Entry 6UJ8 (X-ray diffraction, 2.25 A resolution); this record covers chains A and C of the 3 polymer chains in the assembly.

== Chain A ==
Name: HLA class I histocompatibility antigen, B-7 alpha chain
Organism: Homo sapiens
UniProtKB: P01889 (1B07_HUMAN); residues 1-280 here correspond to UniProt positions 25-304 (UniProt number = residue number + 24)
Chain sequence (298 residues; row label = number of the first residue in the row; numbering starts at 0):
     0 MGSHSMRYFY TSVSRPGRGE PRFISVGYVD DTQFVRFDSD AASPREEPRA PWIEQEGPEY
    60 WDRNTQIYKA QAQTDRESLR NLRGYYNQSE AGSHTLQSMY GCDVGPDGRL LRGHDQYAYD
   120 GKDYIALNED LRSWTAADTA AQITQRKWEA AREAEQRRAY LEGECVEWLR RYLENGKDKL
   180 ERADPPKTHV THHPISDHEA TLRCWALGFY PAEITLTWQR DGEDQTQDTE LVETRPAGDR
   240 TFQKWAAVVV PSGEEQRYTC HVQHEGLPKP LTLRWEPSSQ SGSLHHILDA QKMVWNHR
Unresolved in the structure: 0-1, 277-297
Disulfide bonds: Cys101-Cys164, Cys203-Cys259
Sequence notes: initiating methionine (0); expression tag (281-297)
Swiss-Prot annotation at these positions:
  - region: Glu275 to Ser280 (Connecting peptide)
  - motif: Ser77 to Gly83 (Bw6 motif)
  - binding site (a peptide antigen): Asn63, Tyr84, Thr143, Lys146, Glu152, Tyr159, Tyr171
  - glycosylation: Asn86 (N-linked (GlcNAc...) asparagine)
What the authors report for this chain:
  - specificity-determining residues: Asn63 (proposed by the authors, not directly observed)

== Chain C ==
Name: Isocitrate dehydrogenase [NADP], mitochondrial
Notes: EC 1.1.1.42
UniProtKB: P48735 (IDHP_HUMAN); residues 1-10 here correspond to UniProt positions 134-143 (UniProt number = residue number + 133)
Chain sequence (10 residues; each row starts with the number of its first residue):
     1 SPNGTIRNIL
Swiss-Prot annotation at these positions:
  - binding site (D-threo-isocitrate): Ser1 to Arg7

== Interface between chain A and chain C ==
Contacting residue pairs (48; chain A residue first):
  Met5(A) with Ser1(C)
  Tyr7(A) with Ser1(C), hydrogen bond (side chain-backbone); Pro2(C)
  Tyr9(A) with Pro2(C)
  Tyr59(A) with Ser1(C)
  Arg62(A) with Gly4(C)
  Asn63(A) with Ser1(C), hydrogen bond; Pro2(C)
  Ile66(A) with Pro2(C); Asn3(C); Gly4(C)
  Tyr67(A) with Pro2(C)
  Gln70(A) with Arg7(C)
  Thr73(A) with Arg7(C); Ile9(C)
  Glu76(A) with Ile9(C)
  Ser77(A) with Ile9(C); Leu10(C), hydrogen bond (side chain-backbone)
  Asn80(A) with Ile9(C); Leu10(C), hydrogen bond (side chain-backbone)
  Leu81(A) with Leu10(C), hydrophobic
  Tyr84(A) with Leu10(C), hydrogen bond (side chain-backbone)
  Leu95(A) with Leu10(C), hydrophobic
  Ser97(A) with Arg7(C)
  Tyr99(A) with Pro2(C); Asn3(C), hydrogen bond (side chain-backbone); Arg7(C)
  Asp114(A) with Arg7(C), salt bridge
  Tyr116(A) with Arg7(C), hydrogen bond; Leu10(C), hydrophobic
  Tyr123(A) with Leu10(C), hydrophobic
  Thr143(A) with Leu10(C), hydrogen bond (side chain-backbone)
  Trp147(A) with Asn8(C); Ile9(C), hydrogen bond (side chain-backbone); Leu10(C), hydrophobic
  Ala150(A) with Asn8(C)
  Glu152(A) with Arg7(C); Asn8(C), hydrogen bond (side chain-backbone)
  Gln155(A) with Asn3(C), hydrogen bond; Thr5(C); Ile6(C), hydrogen bond (side chain-backbone)
  Arg156(A) with Arg7(C); Asn8(C)
  Tyr159(A) with Ser1(C), hydrogen bond (side chain-backbone); Pro2(C); Asn3(C)
  Trp167(A) with Ser1(C)
  Tyr171(A) with Ser1(C), hydrogen bond (side chain-backbone)
Interface residues without a listed pair, chain A (34 interface residues in all): Glu45, Ala69, Lys146, Glu163
Interface features reported in the paper:
  - interface residues, chain A: Tyr99(A), Asp114(A), Tyr116(A), Arg156(A)

== Summary ==
34 residues of chain A face 10 of chain C across their interface; the contacts include 14 hydrogen bonds and 1
salt bridge. Polar pairs include Asp114(A)-Arg7(C), Tyr7(A)-Ser1(C) and Asn63(A)-Ser1(C). The paper reports
interface residues Tyr99(A), Asp114(A) and Tyr116(A) among others; the specificity determinant Asn63(A).
Chain A is HLA class I histocompatibility antigen, B-7 alpha chain (Homo sapiens) and chain C is Isocitrate
dehydrogenase [NADP], mitochondrial; the structure, Crystal structure of HLA-B*07:02 with wild-type IDH2
peptide, was determined by X-ray diffraction, deposited together with 7KGU and 6UJ7.
